Entry 6ACK (electron microscopy, 4.50 A resolution (low resolution: residue-level contacts below are approximate; hydrogen-bond / salt-bridge calls are withheld)); this record covers chains A and B of the 4 polymer chains in the assembly.

[Chain A (and B)]
Name: Spike glycoprotein
Source organism: Human SARS coronavirus
Notes: chain B of this document is another copy of the same molecule, construct and numbering; everything in this record applies to it too
UniProtKB: P59594 (SPIKE_CVHSA); residues 1-1196 here = UniProt positions 1-1196
Sequence (1203 residues; numbered 1 to 1203; the number before each row is that of its first residue):
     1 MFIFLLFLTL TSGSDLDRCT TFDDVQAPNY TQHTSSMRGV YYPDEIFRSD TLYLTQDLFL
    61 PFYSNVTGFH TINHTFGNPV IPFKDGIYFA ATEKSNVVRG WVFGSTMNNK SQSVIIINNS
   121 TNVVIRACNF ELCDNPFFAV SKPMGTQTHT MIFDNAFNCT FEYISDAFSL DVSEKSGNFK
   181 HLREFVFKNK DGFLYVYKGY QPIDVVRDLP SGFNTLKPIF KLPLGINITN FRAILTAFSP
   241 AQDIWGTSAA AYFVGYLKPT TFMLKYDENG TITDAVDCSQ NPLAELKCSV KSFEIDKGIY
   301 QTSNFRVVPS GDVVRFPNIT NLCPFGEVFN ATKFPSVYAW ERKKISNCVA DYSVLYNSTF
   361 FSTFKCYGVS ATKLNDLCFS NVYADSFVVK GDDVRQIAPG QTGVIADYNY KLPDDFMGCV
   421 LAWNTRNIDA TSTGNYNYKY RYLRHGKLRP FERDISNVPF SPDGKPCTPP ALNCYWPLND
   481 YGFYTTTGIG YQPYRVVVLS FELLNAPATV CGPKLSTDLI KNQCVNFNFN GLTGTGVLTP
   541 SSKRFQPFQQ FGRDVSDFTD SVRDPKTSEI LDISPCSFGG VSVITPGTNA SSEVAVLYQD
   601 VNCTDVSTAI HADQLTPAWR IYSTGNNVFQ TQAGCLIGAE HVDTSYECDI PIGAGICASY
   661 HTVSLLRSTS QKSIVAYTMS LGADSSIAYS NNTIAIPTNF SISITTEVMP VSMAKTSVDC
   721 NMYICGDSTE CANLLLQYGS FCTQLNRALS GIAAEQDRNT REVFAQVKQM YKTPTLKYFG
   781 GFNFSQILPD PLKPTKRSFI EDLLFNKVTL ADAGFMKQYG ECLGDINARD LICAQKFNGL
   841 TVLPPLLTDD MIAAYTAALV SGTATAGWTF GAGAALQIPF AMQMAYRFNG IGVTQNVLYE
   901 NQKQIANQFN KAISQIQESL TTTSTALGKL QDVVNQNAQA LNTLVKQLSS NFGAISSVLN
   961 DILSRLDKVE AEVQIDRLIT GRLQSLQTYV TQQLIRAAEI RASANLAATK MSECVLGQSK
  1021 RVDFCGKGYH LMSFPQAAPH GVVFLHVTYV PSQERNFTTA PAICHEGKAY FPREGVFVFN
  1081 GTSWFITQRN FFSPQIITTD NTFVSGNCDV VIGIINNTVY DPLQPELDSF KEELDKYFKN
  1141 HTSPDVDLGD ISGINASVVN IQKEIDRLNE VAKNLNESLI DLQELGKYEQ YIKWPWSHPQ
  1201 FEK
Disordered / not traced: 1-17, 240-243, 661-673, 812-831, 1120-1203
Differences from the reference sequence: expression tag (1197-1203)
Swiss-Prot annotation at these positions:
  - region: Ser798 to Tyr819 (Fusion peptide 1), Lys817 to Phe837 (Fusion peptide 2), Asp1145 to Glu1184 (Heptad repeat 2)
  - site (Cleavage): Arg667, Ser668, Arg797, Ser798
  - glycosylation (N-linked (GlcNAc...) asparagine): Asn29, Asn65, Asn73, Asn109, Asn118, Asn119, Asn158, Asn227, Asn269, Asn318, Asn330, Asn357, Asn589, Asn602, Asn691, Asn699, Asn783, Asn1056, Asn1080, Asn1116 and 3 more in UniProt
  - natural variant: Ser49 (S49L: In strain: Isolate GZ50), Gly77 (G77D: In strain: Isolate BJ01, Isolate BJ02 and 7 more), Asn78 (N78D: In strain: Isolate GD03), Asn118 (N118S: In strain: Isolate Shanghai LY), Ala139 (A139V: In strain: Isolate GD03), Met144 (M144L: In strain: Isolate BJ03), Gln147 (Q147R: In strain: Isolate GD03), Phe193 (F193S: In strain: Isolate Shanghai LY), Asn227 (N227K: In strain: Isolate SZ3), Ser239 (S239L: In strain: Isolate GD01 and Isolate SZ3), Ile244 (I244T: In strain: Isolate BJ01, Isolate BJ02 and 8 more), Thr261 (T261K: In strain: Isolate SZ3), 31 further natural variant entries in UniProt
  - mutagenesis: Cys323 (C323A: No effect on human ACE2 binding in vitro), Cys348 (C348A: Complete loss of human ACE2 binding in vitro), Glu452 (E452A: 90% loss of human ACE2 binding in vitro), Asp454 (D454A: Complete loss of human ACE2 binding in vitro), Asp463 (D463A: Partial loss of human ACE2 binding in vitro), Cys467 (C467A: Complete loss of human ACE2 binding in vitro), Cys474 (C474A: Complete loss of human ACE2 binding in vitro), Asp480 (D480A: No effect on human ACE2 binding in vitro), Arg667 (R667S: 40% loss of cell-cell fusion), Lys672 (K672S: No effect on cell-cell fusion), Arg797 (R797N: Complete loss of trypsin-induced membrane fusion)
Disulfide bonds: Cys128-Cys159, Cys278-Cys288, Cys323-Cys348, Cys366-Cys419, Cys378-Cys511, Cys467-Cys474, Cys524-Cys576, Cys603-Cys635, Cys648-Cys657, Cys720-Cys742, Cys725-Cys731, Cys1014-Cys1025, Cys1064-Cys1108
From the paper describing this entry:
  - conformationally variable residues (domain motion): Arg315 to Leu322, Gly512 to Gln523
  - mutagenesis - R667A: decreased binding to Angiotensin-converting enzyme 2 (proposed by the authors, not directly observed)

[Chain A / chain B interface]
Residue-residue contacts (162; chain A residue first):
  Glu45(A) - Asn505(B)
  Glu45(A) - Gln549(B)
  Glu45(A) - Gln550(B)
  Ile46(A) - Gln549(B)
  Ile46(A) - Phe551(B)
  Ile46(A) - Gly552(B)
  Ile46(A) - Arg553(B)
  Phe47(A) - Lys543(B)
  Phe47(A) - Gln549(B)
  Phe47(A) - Phe551(B)
  Phe47(A) - Gly552(B)
  Arg48(A) - Gly552(B)
  Gln112(A) - Asp454(B)
  Gln112(A) - Ile455(B)
  Gln112(A) - Ser456(B)
  Asn129(A) - Ile455(B)
  Asn158(A) - Ile455(B)
  Asn189(A) - Arg449(B)
  Asp191(A) - Pro450(B)
  Asp191(A) - Phe451(B)
  Gly192(A) - Pro450(B)
  Gly192(A) - Phe451(B)
  Phe193(A) - Arg342(B)
  Phe193(A) - Tyr383(B)
  Pro218(A) - Phe548(B)
  Pro223(A) - Arg342(B)
  Gly225(A) - Phe451(B)
  Gly225(A) - Glu452(B)
  Gly225(A) - Arg453(B)
  Ile226(A) - Glu452(B)
  Ile226(A) - Arg453(B)
  Asn227(A) - Arg444(B)
  Asn227(A) - Glu452(B)
  Asn227(A) - Arg453(B)
  Asn227(A) - Asp454(B)
  Asn269(A) - Arg544(B)
  Pro399(A) - Lys968(B)
  Gly400(A) - Lys968(B)
  Asp414(A) - Lys968(B)
  Asp719(A) - Asn304(B)
  Asp719(A) - Arg306(B)
  Asn721(A) - Asn304(B)
  Met722(A) - Phe578(B)
  Gln737(A) - Ser950(B)
  Gln737(A) - Asn951(B)
  Gln737(A) - Phe952(B)
  Tyr738(A) - Ser950(B)
  Tyr738(A) - Asn951(B)
  Tyr738(A) - Phe952(B)
  Tyr738(A) - Gly953(B)
  Gly739(A) - Ser950(B)
  Phe741(A) - Gln947(B)
  Phe741(A) - Phe952(B)
  Gln744(A) - Thr943(B)
  Gln744(A) - Gln947(B)
  Arg747(A) - Thr943(B)
  Lys768(A) - Gly682(B)
  Lys768(A) - Ala683(B)
  Gln769(A) - Ala683(B)
  Gln769(A) - Ser685(B)
  Met770(A) - Leu681(B)
  Met770(A) - Gly682(B)
  Met770(A) - Ala683(B)
  Met770(A) - Asp684(B)
  Met770(A) - Ser685(B)
  Tyr771(A) - Ser685(B)
  Tyr771(A) - Ile687(B)
  Lys772(A) - Ser685(B)
  Lys772(A) - Ile687(B)
  Pro774(A) - Ile687(B)
  Leu776(A) - Tyr689(B)
  Ile832(A) - Gln632(B)
  Cys833(A) - Val601(B)
  Ala834(A) - Asp600(B)
  Gln835(A) - Pro575(B)
  Gln835(A) - Asp600(B)
  Lys836(A) - Pro575(B)
  Lys836(A) - Phe578(B)
  Phe837(A) - Phe558(B)
  Phe837(A) - Ser574(B)
  Phe837(A) - Pro575(B)
  Asn838(A) - Phe558(B)
  Pro844(A) - Gly653(B)
  Pro845(A) - Gly653(B)
  Pro845(A) - Ala654(B)
  Leu846(A) - Pro651(B)
  Leu846(A) - Ala654(B)
  Leu846(A) - Gly655(B)
  Leu847(A) - Met679(B)
  Thr848(A) - Gly655(B)
  Met851(A) - Leu681(B)
  Tyr855(A) - Met679(B)
  Tyr855(A) - Leu681(B)
  Thr865(A) - Tyr689(B)
  Ala866(A) - Tyr689(B)
  Trp868(A) - Arg1089(B)
  Thr869(A) - Tyr1029(B)
  Thr869(A) - Arg1089(B)
  Phe870(A) - Tyr1029(B)
  Ala872(A) - Gly1028(B)
  Ala872(A) - Tyr1029(B)
  Ala872(A) - Tyr1049(B)
  Ala872(A) - Val1050(B)
  Ala872(A) - Pro1051(B)
  Ala875(A) - Tyr689(B)
  Leu876(A) - Ile694(B)
  Leu876(A) - Ala695(B)
  Leu876(A) - Pro697(B)
  Gln877(A) - Tyr689(B)
  Gln877(A) - Thr693(B)
  Gln877(A) - Ile694(B)
  Gln877(A) - Ala695(B)
  Gln877(A) - Asn1056(B)
  Ile878(A) - Ile694(B)
  Pro879(A) - Asn691(B)
  Met882(A) - Pro1061(B)
  Met882(A) - Val1076(B)
  Met882(A) - Phe1077(B)
  Tyr886(A) - Gly1075(B)
  Tyr886(A) - Val1076(B)
  Tyr886(A) - Arg1089(B)
  Asn889(A) - Glu1074(B)
  Asn889(A) - Gly1075(B)
  Asn889(A) - Val1076(B)
  Thr894(A) - Glu1074(B)
  Thr894(A) - Phe1103(B)
  Gln895(A) - Phe1071(B)
  Gln895(A) - Pro1072(B)
  Gln895(A) - Glu1074(B)
  Gln895(A) - Val1076(B)
  Asn896(A) - Phe1071(B)
  Asn896(A) - Phe1103(B)
  Asn896(A) - Ser1105(B)
  Tyr899(A) - Pro1061(B)
  Tyr899(A) - Phe1071(B)
  Tyr899(A) - Val1110(B)
  Tyr899(A) - Ile1112(B)
  Glu900(A) - Val1110(B)
  Val945(A) - Ser556(B)
  Ser949(A) - Asp557(B)
  Asn960(A) - Thr533(B)
  Leu963(A) - Lys373(B)
  Ser964(A) - Lys373(B)
  Ser964(A) - Leu377(B)
  Arg965(A) - Gly368(B)
  Arg965(A) - Val369(B)
  Arg965(A) - Ser370(B)
  Arg965(A) - Leu503(B)
  Leu966(A) - Ser370(B)
  Leu966(A) - Lys373(B)
  Asp967(A) - Ser370(B)
  Asp967(A) - Thr372(B)
  Glu970(A) - Ser370(B)
  Gln984(A) - Gln984(B)
  Gln987(A) - Thr988(B)
  Leu994(A) - Ile995(B)
  Leu994(A) - Glu999(B)
  Thr1009(A) - Arg1021(B)
  Glu1013(A) - Arg1021(B)
  Glu1013(A) - Val1022(B)
  Glu1013(A) - Phe1024(B)
  Arg1021(A) - Arg1021(B)
Interface residues without a listed pair, chain A (101 interface residues in all): Tyr42, Ser49, Lys110, Thr160, Gly270, Asp727, Ser740, Arg758, Gly871, Gly873, Ala885, Val893, Leu948, Val958, Thr991, Leu1016, Lys1020
Interface residues without a listed pair, chain B (113 interface residues in all): Trp340, Asp376, Glu502, Leu504, Ala506, Gln546, Asp554, Ile573, Cys576, Asn602, Ile656, Cys657, Ser680, Ser686, Ser690, Ile696, Lys929, Gln939, Thr991, Lys1020, Asp1023, Lys1027, Gln1053, Thr1059, Gly1106

[Overview]
The interface between chain A and chain B involves 101 residues on one side and 113 on the other. UniProt
lists 11 mutagenesis sites on chain A. From the paper: R667A of chain A reduces binding to
Angiotensin-converting enzyme 2; conformational variability at Arg315(A) and Gly512(A).
Both chains are Spike glycoprotein (Human SARS coronavirus). Entry 6ACK (Trypsin-cleaved and low pH-treated
SARS-CoV spike glycoprotein and ACE2 complex, ACE2-bound conformation 3) was determined by electron microscopy
(same publication as 6ACC, 6ACD, 6ACG and 6ACJ).
